8WFS - chains B and X of the 7 polymer chains in the assembly; structure by electron microscopy, 3.36 A resolution.

[Chain B]
Name: Platelet glycoprotein Ib beta chain
From: Homo sapiens
UniProtKB: P13224 (GP1BB_HUMAN); residues 1-181 here correspond to UniProt positions 26-206 (UniProt number = residue number + 25)
Amino-acid sequence (192 residues; each row starts with the number of its first residue):
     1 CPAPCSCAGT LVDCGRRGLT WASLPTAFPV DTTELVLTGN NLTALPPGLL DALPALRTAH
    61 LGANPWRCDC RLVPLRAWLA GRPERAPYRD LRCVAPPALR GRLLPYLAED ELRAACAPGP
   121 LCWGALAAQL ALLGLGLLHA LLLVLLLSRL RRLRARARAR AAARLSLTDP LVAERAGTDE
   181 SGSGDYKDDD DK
Not modelled in the structure: 141-192
Sequence notes: engineered mutation Ser148 (Cys173 in P13224); expression tag (182-192)
Cystine bridges: Cys1-Cys7, Cys5-Cys14, Cys68-Cys93, Cys70-Cys116
Covalently attached groups: N-acetylglucosamine (NAG) linked to Asn41

[Chain X]
Name: Platelet glycoprotein IX
From: Homo sapiens
UniProtKB: P14770 (GPIX_HUMAN); residues 1-161 here correspond to UniProt positions 17-177 (UniProt number = residue number + 16)
Amino-acid sequence (191 residues; numbered 1 to 191; the number before each row is that of its first residue):
     1 TKDCPSPCTC RALETMGLWV DCRGHGLTAL PALPARTRHL LLANNSLQSV PPGAFDHLPQ
    61 LQTLDVTQNP WHCDCSLTYL RLWLEDRTPE ALLQVRCASP SLAAHGPLGR LTGYQLGSCG
   121 WQLQASWVRP GVLWDVALVA VAALGLALLA GLLSATTEAL DSAWSHPQFE KGGGSGGGSG
   181 GSAWSHPQFE K
Not modelled in the structure: 147-191
Sequence notes: engineered mutation Ser154 (Cys170 in P14770); expression tag (162-191)
Cystine bridges: Cys4-Cys10, Cys8-Cys22, Cys73-Cys97, Cys75-Cys119
Covalently attached groups: N-acetylglucosamine (NAG) linked to Asn44

[How chain B and chain X interact]
Residue-residue contacts (27):
  Asp51(B) with Tyr114(X)
  Leu53(B) with Tyr114(X)
  Pro54(B) with Thr112(X), hydrogen bond (backbone-side chain); Tyr114(X), hydrophobic; Gln115(X)
  Ala55(B) with Thr112(X)
  Leu56(B) with Thr112(X)
  Arg57(B) with Thr112(X)
  Val73(B) with Leu123(X), hydrophobic
  Pro74(B) with Leu123(X), hydrophobic
  Arg76(B) with Trp121(X)
  Ala77(B) with Trp121(X), hydrogen bond (backbone-backbone); Leu123(X), hydrophobic
  Ala80(B) with Trp121(X)
  Gly81(B) with Gly120(X)
  Arg82(B) with Gly113(X)
  Pro83(B) with Leu111(X)
  Leu107(B) with Trp121(X)
  Glu109(B) with Trp121(X)
  Ala125(B) with Gly131(X); Asp135(X)
  Ala128(B) with Asp135(X)
  Gln129(B) with Leu138(X)
  Leu132(B) with Leu138(X); Val139(X), hydrophobic
  Leu135(B) with Ala142(X), hydrophobic
  His139(B) with Leu146(X)
Other interface residues (no listed pair), chain B (25 interface residues in all): Ala52, Ala108, Arg113
Other interface residues (no listed pair), chain X (18 interface residues in all): Arg81, Arg110, Cys119, Gly145

[Overview]
25 residues of chain B face 18 of chain X across their interface, with 2 hydrogen bonds. Polar pairs include
Pro54(B)-Thr112(X) and Ala77(B)-Trp121(X). N-acetylglucosamine is covalently linked to Asn41(B). Covalently
linked N-acetylglucosamine: at Asn44(X).
Chain B is Platelet glycoprotein Ib beta chain and chain X is Platelet glycoprotein IX, both from Homo
sapiens; the structure, Cryo-EM structure of GPIb-IX Complex, was determined by electron microscopy.
